PDB entry 3CC2 | X-ray diffraction, 2.40 A resolution | chains A and 0 of the 31 polymer chains in the assembly

Chain A:
Molecule: 50S ribosomal protein L2P
From: Haloarcula marismortui
UniProtKB: P20276 (RL2_HALMA); residues 0-239 here correspond to UniProt positions 1-240 (UniProt number = residue number + 1)
Amino-acid sequence (240 residues; numbered 0 to 239; the number before each row is that of its first residue; numbering starts at 0):
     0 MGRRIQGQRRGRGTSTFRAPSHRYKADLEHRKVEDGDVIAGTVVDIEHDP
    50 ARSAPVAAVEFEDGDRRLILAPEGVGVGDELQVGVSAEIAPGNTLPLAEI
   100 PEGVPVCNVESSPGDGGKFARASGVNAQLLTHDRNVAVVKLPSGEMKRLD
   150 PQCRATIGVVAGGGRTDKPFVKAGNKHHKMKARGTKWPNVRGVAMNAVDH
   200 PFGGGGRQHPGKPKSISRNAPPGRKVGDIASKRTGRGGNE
Not modelled in the structure: 0, 238-239
Metal / ion sites: Mg2+ site 1: Asp26 (shared with C1872(0), G1873(0) of chain 0); Mg2+ site 2: Asn188 (shared with A1845(0), U1846(0), G1884(0) of chain 0); Na+: Phe201, His208; Mg2+ site 3: Gln207 (shared with U1883(0), U2012(0) of chain 0)

Chain 0:
Molecule: 23S ribosomal RNA
From: Haloarcula marismortui
Sequence (2923 nucleotides; each row starts with the number of its first residue):
     1 GUUGGCUACUAUGCCAGCUGGUGGAUUGCUCGGCUCAGGCGCUGAUGAAG
    51 GACGUGCCAAGCUGCGAUAAGCUGUGGGGAGCCGCACGGAGGCGAAGAAC
   101 CACAGAUUUCCGAAUGAGAAUCUCUCUAACAAUUGCUUCGCGCAAUGAGG
   151 AACCCCGAGAACUGAAACAUCUCAGUAUCGGGAGGAACAGAAAACGCAAC
   201 GUGAUGUCGUUAGUAACCGCGAGUGAACGCGAUACAGCCCAAACCGAAGC
   251 CCUCACGGGCAAUGUGGUGUCAGGGCUACCUCUCAUCAGCCGACCGUCUU
   301 CACGAAGUCUCUUGGAAUAGAGCGUGAUACAGGGUGACAACCCCGUACUG
   351 AAGACCAGUACGCUGUGCGGUAGUGCCAGAGUAGCGGGGGUUGGAUAUCC
   401 CUCGCGAAUAACGCAGGCAUCGACUGCGAAGGCUAAACACAACCUGAGAC
   451 CGAUAGUGAACAAGUAGUGUGAACGAACGCUGCAAAGUACCCUCAGAAGG
   501 GAGGCGAAAUAGAGCAUGAAAUCAGUUGGCGAUCGAGCGACAGGGCAUAC
   551 AAGGUCCCUUGACGAAUGACCGAGACGCGAGUCUCCAGUAAGACUCACGG
   601 GAAGCCGAUGUUCUGUCGUACGUUUUGAAAAACGAGCCAGGGAGUGUGUC
   651 UGUAUGGCAAGUCUAACCGGAGUAUCCGGGGAGGCACAGGGAAACCGACA
   701 UGGCCGCAGGGCUUUGCCCGAGGGCCGCCGUCUUCAAGGGCGGGGAGCCA
   751 UGUGGACACGACCCGAAUCCGGACGAUCUACGCAUGGACAAGAUGAAGCG
   801 UGCCGAAAGGCACGUGGAAGUCUGUUAGAGUUGGUGUCCUACAAUACCCU
   851 CUCGUGAUCUAUGUGUAGGGGUGAAAGGCCCAUCGAGUCCGGCAACAGCU
   901 GGUUCCAAUCGAAACAUGUCGAAGCAUGACCUCCGCCGAGGUAGUCUGUG
   951 AGGUAGAGCGACCGAUUGGUGUGUCCGCCUCCGAGAGGAGUCGGCACACC
  1001 UGUCAAACUCCAAACUUACAGACGCUGUUUGACGCGGGGAUUCCGGUGCG
  1051 CGGGGUAAGCCUGUGUACCAGGAGGGGAACAACCCAGAGAUAGGUUAAGG
  1101 UCCCCAAGUGUGGAUUAAGUGUAAUCCUCUGAAGGUGGUCUCGAGCCCUA
  1151 GACAGCCGGGAGGUGAGCUUAGAAGCAGCUACCCUCUAAGAAAAGCGUAA
  1201 CAGCUUACCGGCCGAGGUUUGAGGCGCCCAAAAUGAUCGGGACUCAAAUC
  1251 CACCACCGAGACCUGUCCGUACCACUCAUACUGGUAAUCGAGUAGAUUGG
  1301 CGCUCUAAUUGGAUGGAAGCAGGGGCGAGAGCUCCUGUGGACCGAUUAGU
  1351 GACGAAAAUCCUGGCCAUAGUAGCAGCGAUAGUCGGGUGAGAACCCCGAC
  1401 GGCCUAAUGGAUAAGGGUUCCUCAGCACUGCUGAUCAGCUGAGGGUUAGC
  1451 CGGUCCUAAGUCUCACCGCAACUCGACUGAGACGAAAUGGGAAACAGGUU
  1501 AAUAUUCCUGUGCCAUCAUGCAGUGAAAGUUGACGCCCUGGGGUCGAUCA
  1551 CGCCGGGCAUUCGCCCGGUCGAACCGUCCAACUCCGUGGAAGCCGUAAUG
  1601 GCAGGAAGCGGACGAACGGCGGCAUAGGGAAACGUGAUUCAACCUGGGGC
  1651 CCAUGAAAAGACGAGCAUGAUGUCCGUACCGAGAACCGACACAGGUGUCC
  1701 AUGGCGGCGAAAGCCAAGGCCUGUCGGGAGCAACCAACGUUAGGGAAUUC
  1751 GGCAAGUUAGUCCCGUACCUUCGGAAGAAGGGAUGCCUGCUCCGGAACGG
  1801 AGCAGGUCGCAGUGACUCGGAAGCUCGGACUGUCUAGUAACAACAUAGGU
  1851 GACCGCAAAUCCGCAAGGACUCGUACGGUCACUGAAUCCUGCCCAGUGCA
  1901 GGUAUCUGAACACCUCGUACAAGAGGACGAAGGACCUGUCAACGGCGGGG
  1951 GUAACUAUGACCCUCUUAAGGUAGCGUAGUACCUUGCCGCAUCAGUAGCG
  2001 GCUUGCAUGAAUGGAUUAACCAGAGCUUCACUGUCCCAACGUUGGGCCCG
  2051 GUGAACUGUACAUUCCAGUGCGGAGUCUGGAGACACCCAGGGGGAAGCGA
  2101 AGACCCUAUGGAGCUUUACUGCAGGCUGUCGCUGAGACGUGGUCGCCGAU
  2151 GUGCAGCAUAGGUAGGAGUCGUUACAGAGGUACCCGCGCUAGCGGGCCAC
  2201 CCAGACAACAGUGAAAUACUACCCGUCGGUGACUGCGACUCUCACUCCGG
  2251 GAGGAGGACACCGAUAGCCGGGCAGUUUGACUGGGGCGGUACGCGCUCGA
  2301 AAAGAUAUCGAGCGCGCCCUAUGGUCAUCUCAGCCGGGACAGAGACCCGG
  2351 CGAAGAGUGCAAGAGCAAAAGAUGACUUGACAGUGUUCUUCCCAACGAGG
  2401 AACGCUGACGCGAAAGCGUGGUCUAGCGAACCAAUUAGCCUGCUUGAUGC
  2451 GGGCAAUUGAUGACAGAAAAGCUACCCUAGGGAUAACAGAGUCGUCACUC
  2501 GCAAGAGCACAUAUCGACCGAGUGGCUUGCUACCUCGAUGUCGGUUCCCU
  2551 CCAUCCUGCCCGUGCAGAAGCGGGCAAGGGUGAGGUUGUUCGCCUAUUAA
  2601 AGGAGGUCGUGAGCUGGGUUUAGACCGUCGUGAGACAGGUCGGCUGCUAU
  2651 CUACUGGGUGUGUAAUGGUGUCUGACAAGAACGACCGUAUAGUACGAGAG
  2701 GAACUACGGUUGGUGGCCACUGGUGUACCGGUUGUUCGAGAGAGCACGUG
  2751 CCGGGUAGCCACGCCACACGGGGUAAGAGCUGAACGCAUCUAAGCUCGAA
  2801 ACCCACUUGGAAAAGAGACACCGCCGAGGUCCCGCGUACAAGACGCGGUC
  2851 GAUAGACUCGGGGUGUGCGCGUCGAGGUAACGAGACGUUAAGCCCACGAG
  2901 CACUAACAGACCAAAGCCAUCAU
Not modelled in the structure: 1-9, 126-127, 715, 971-998, 1560, 1952-1963, 2137-2236, 2339-2343, 2665-2666, 2915-2923
Modified / non-standard residues: 1MA (6-hydro-1-methyladenosine-5'-monophosphate) at position 628, OMU (o2'-methyluridine 5'-monophosphate) at position 2587, OMG (o2'-methylguanosine-5'-monophosphate) at position 2588, UR3 (3-methyluridine-5'-monophoshate) at position 2619, PSU (pseudouridine-5'-monophosphate) at position 2621
Metal / ion sites: Mg2+ site 1 near G28 (its only coordinating residue here); Na+ site 1: C40, G41, A442, C443; Na+ site 2: G56, A59, G61; Na+ site 3: G66, U107, U108; Mg2+ site 2 near U115 (its only coordinating residue here); Na+ site 4: C130, U146; Na+ site 5: C141, G142; Mg2+ site 3: C162, U2276; K+ site 1: C162, U163, U172; Mg2+ site 4: A165, A167, C168; Na+ site 6: A165, A166, A167; Mg2+ site 5: A166, G219; 67 more Na+ sites not listed; 91 more Mg2+ sites not listed; 1 more K+ sites not listed

How chain A and chain 0 interact:
Contacting residue pairs (262; chain A residue first):
  Gly1(A) - A886(0)  hydrogen bond to the base
  Gly1(A) - C2114(0)  hydrogen bond to the phosphate
  Gly1(A) - C2273(0)  hydrogen bond to the phosphate
  Arg2(A) - G871(0)  hydrogen bond to the base
  Arg2(A) - U872(0)  hydrogen bond to the base
  Arg2(A) - G873(0)  base contact
  Arg2(A) - G878(0)  hydrogen bond to the base
  Arg2(A) - C879(0)  base contact
  Arg2(A) - A886(0)  base contact
  Arg3(A) - G870(0)  salt bridge to the phosphate
  Arg3(A) - G871(0)  salt bridge to the phosphate
  Arg3(A) - C1862(0)  hydrogen bond to the phosphate
  Arg3(A) - G1863(0)  salt bridge to the phosphate
  Gly6(A) - C1861(0)  hydrogen bond to the sugar
  Gly6(A) - C1880(0)  phosphate contact
  Gln7(A) - C1861(0)  hydrogen bond to the sugar
  Gln7(A) - C1862(0)  hydrogen bond to the phosphate
  Arg8(A) - G871(0)  salt bridge to the phosphate
  Arg8(A) - U872(0)  hydrogen bond to the base
  Arg8(A) - G873(0)  hydrogen bond to the base
  Arg9(A) - U1860(0)  hydrogen bond to the base
  Arg9(A) - A1869(0)  base contact
  Arg9(A) - C1870(0)  hydrogen bond to the sugar
  Arg9(A) - U1879(0)  hydrogen bond to the phosphate
  Arg9(A) - C1880(0)  salt bridge to the phosphate
  Gly10(A) - C1861(0)  hydrogen bond to the sugar
  Gly10(A) - C1862(0)  sugar contact
  Gly10(A) - G1868(0)  hydrogen bond to the base
  Gly10(A) - A1869(0)  sugar contact
  Arg11(A) - U866(0)  hydrogen bond to the sugar
  Arg11(A) - A867(0)  salt bridge to the phosphate
  Arg11(A) - G871(0)  phosphate contact
  Arg11(A) - C1862(0)  sugar contact
  Gly12(A) - A1869(0)  sugar contact
  Thr13(A) - U866(0)  sugar contact
  Thr13(A) - U872(0)  hydrogen bond to the phosphate
  Ser14(A) - G782(0)  hydrogen bond to the sugar
  Ser14(A) - C783(0)  sugar contact
  Thr15(A) - C781(0)  hydrogen bond to the sugar
  Thr15(A) - G782(0)  hydrogen bond to the sugar
  Thr15(A) - G873(0)  phosphate contact
  Phe16(A) - U872(0)  phosphate contact
  Phe16(A) - C1870(0)  sugar contact
  Arg17(A) - G1460(0)  salt bridge to the phosphate
  Arg17(A) - A1869(0)  phosphate contact
  Arg17(A) - C1870(0)  phosphate contact
  Ala18(A) - C1870(0)  hydrogen bond to the phosphate
  Ala18(A) - U1871(0)  phosphate contact
  Ala18(A) - C1872(0)  phosphate contact
  Ser20(A) - C1872(0)  hydrogen bond to the phosphate
  His21(A) - C783(0)  hydrogen bond to the phosphate
  His21(A) - A784(0)  salt bridge to the phosphate
  Arg22(A) - C783(0)  phosphate contact
  Arg22(A) - A784(0)  salt bridge to the phosphate
  Tyr23(A) - C1872(0)  sugar contact
  Lys24(A) - U1654(0)  hydrogen bond to the sugar
  Lys24(A) - C1872(0)  base contact
  Ala25(A) - C1872(0)  hydrogen bond to the sugar
  Asp26(A) - C1872(0)  hydrogen bond to the base
  Asp26(A) - G1873(0)  phosphate contact
  Leu27(A) - G1873(0)  hydrogen bond to the phosphate
  Lys31(A) - G2250(0)  salt bridge to the phosphate
  Glu33(A) - G2250(0)  base contact
  His47(A) - A1653(0)  salt bridge to the phosphate
  His47(A) - U1654(0)  stacking on the base
  Pro49(A) - U1654(0)  phosphate contact
  Ala50(A) - C1872(0)  sugar contact
  Ala50(A) - G1873(0)  sugar contact
  Arg51(A) - G1873(0)  phosphate contact
  Arg51(A) - U1874(0)  salt bridge to the phosphate
  Ser52(A) - C1652(0)  hydrogen bond to the phosphate
  Ser52(A) - A1653(0)  hydrogen bond to the phosphate
  Ser110(A) - A1857(0)  hydrogen bond to the phosphate
  Ser111(A) - C2248(0)  hydrogen bond to the sugar
  Pro112(A) - C2248(0)  hydrogen bond to the sugar
  Gly113(A) - G2249(0)  sugar contact
  Lys117(A) - C1856(0)  sugar contact
  Lys117(A) - A1857(0)  phosphate contact
  Lys117(A) - U1874(0)  hydrogen bond to the sugar
  Phe118(A) - G1855(0)  base contact
  Phe118(A) - U1874(0)  sugar contact
  Ala119(A) - U1874(0)  hydrogen bond to the sugar
  Ala119(A) - A1875(0)  hydrogen bond to the phosphate
  Arg120(A) - G1873(0)  salt bridge to the phosphate
  Arg120(A) - U1874(0)  salt bridge to the phosphate
  Arg120(A) - A1875(0)  hydrogen bond to the phosphate
  Ala121(A) - U1874(0)  phosphate contact
  Ala121(A) - A1875(0)  hydrogen bond to the phosphate
  Ala121(A) - C1876(0)  sugar contact
  Ala121(A) - G1877(0)  sugar contact
  Ser122(A) - C1876(0)  hydrogen bond to the sugar
  Gly123(A) - C1876(0)  hydrogen bond to the base
  Val124(A) - A1875(0)  phosphate contact
  Val124(A) - C1876(0)  base contact
  Leu140(A) - G1855(0)  base contact
  Pro141(A) - G1855(0)  base contact
  Pro141(A) - A1875(0)  sugar contact
  Pro141(A) - C1876(0)  phosphate contact
  Ser142(A) - G1855(0)  hydrogen bond to the base
  Ser142(A) - A1875(0)  hydrogen bond to the sugar
  Glu144(A) - G1855(0)  hydrogen bond to the sugar
  Lys146(A) - G1855(0)  hydrogen bond to the sugar
  Lys146(A) - C1856(0)  salt bridge to the phosphate
  Asp149(A) - G2254(0)  sugar contact
  Asp149(A) - A2255(0)  sugar contact
  Gly162(A) - C1876(0)  base contact
  Gly163(A) - C1876(0)  hydrogen bond to the base
  Arg164(A) - C1652(0)  hydrogen bond to the base
  Arg164(A) - C1876(0)  hydrogen bond to the phosphate
  Arg164(A) - G1877(0)  salt bridge to the phosphate
  Thr165(A) - C1652(0)  base contact
  Thr165(A) - C1876(0)  hydrogen bond to the base
  Lys167(A) - C1652(0)  hydrogen bond to the base
  Pro168(A) - G1848(0)  phosphate contact
  Phe169(A) - C1652(0)  stacking on the base
  Phe169(A) - A1847(0)  hydrogen bond to the phosphate
  Phe169(A) - G1848(0)  hydrogen bond to the phosphate
  Val170(A) - A1847(0)  hydrogen bond to the sugar
  Lys171(A) - G820(0)  salt bridge to the phosphate
  Ala172(A) - G820(0)  hydrogen bond to the base
  Ala172(A) - A857(0)  base contact
  Ala172(A) - U1846(0)  hydrogen bond to the sugar
  Gly173(A) - G820(0)  hydrogen bond to the base
  Gly173(A) - A857(0)  phosphate contact
  Lys175(A) - A1847(0)  salt bridge to the phosphate
  His176(A) - A857(0)  sugar contact
  His177(A) - A857(0)  salt bridge to the phosphate
  His177(A) - A1653(0)  stacking on the base
  Lys178(A) - C1652(0)  hydrogen bond to the base
  Lys178(A) - A1653(0)  sugar contact
  Lys180(A) - C783(0)  phosphate contact
  Ala181(A) - U1654(0)  phosphate contact
  Arg182(A) - U1871(0)  phosphate contact
  Arg182(A) - G1878(0)  salt bridge to the phosphate
  Gly183(A) - C1870(0)  phosphate contact
  Gly183(A) - U1871(0)  hydrogen bond to the phosphate
  Gly183(A) - U1879(0)  phosphate contact
  Thr184(A) - U1879(0)  hydrogen bond to the phosphate
  Lys185(A) - G873(0)  salt bridge to the phosphate
  Lys185(A) - A874(0)  salt bridge to the phosphate
  Trp186(A) - A857(0)  base contact
  Trp186(A) - U1846(0)  sugar contact
  Trp186(A) - A1847(0)  hydrogen bond to the phosphate
  Pro187(A) - A874(0)  sugar contact
  Pro187(A) - A1845(0)  phosphate contact
  Pro187(A) - U1846(0)  phosphate contact
  Asn188(A) - A1845(0)  phosphate contact
  Asn188(A) - U1846(0)  hydrogen bond to the phosphate
  Val189(A) - A874(0)  sugar contact
  Val189(A) - A875(0)  sugar contact
  Val189(A) - A1845(0)  phosphate contact
  Arg190(A) - C1844(0)  salt bridge to the phosphate
  Arg190(A) - A1845(0)  salt bridge to the phosphate
  Arg190(A) - C1882(0)  phosphate contact
  Arg190(A) - U1883(0)  salt bridge to the phosphate
  Arg190(A) - G1884(0)  base contact
  Gly191(A) - C1882(0)  hydrogen bond to the phosphate
  Val192(A) - C1882(0)  hydrogen bond to the phosphate
  Ala193(A) - A875(0)  hydrogen bond to the sugar
  Ala193(A) - C1844(0)  sugar contact
  Met194(A) - A875(0)  base contact
  Asn195(A) - G877(0)  hydrogen bond to the sugar
  Ala196(A) - C2114(0)  phosphate contact
  Ala196(A) - U2115(0)  phosphate contact
  Val197(A) - G877(0)  base contact
  Val197(A) - C2114(0)  phosphate contact
  Asp198(A) - G873(0)  hydrogen bond to the base
  Asp198(A) - A875(0)  base contact
  His199(A) - A1881(0)  salt bridge to the phosphate
  Phe201(A) - A1881(0)  phosphate contact
  Phe201(A) - C1882(0)  phosphate contact
  Gly203(A) - A2633(0)  phosphate contact
  Gly203(A) - G2634(0)  phosphate contact
  Gly204(A) - A2633(0)  hydrogen bond to the phosphate
  Gly204(A) - G2634(0)  hydrogen bond to the phosphate
  Gly205(A) - C2625(0)  phosphate contact
  Gly205(A) - G2634(0)  hydrogen bond to the base
  Arg206(A) - C2626(0)  phosphate contact
  Arg206(A) - C2629(0)  base contact
  Arg206(A) - G2630(0)  hydrogen bond to the base
  Gln207(A) - C1844(0)  hydrogen bond to the phosphate
  Gln207(A) - U2012(0)  hydrogen bond to the sugar
  Gln207(A) - C2625(0)  phosphate contact
  His208(A) - G1944(0)  salt bridge to the phosphate
  His208(A) - G2630(0)  hydrogen bond to the base
  His208(A) - G2632(0)  phosphate contact
  Pro209(A) - C1943(0)  phosphate contact
  Pro209(A) - G1944(0)  phosphate contact
  Gly210(A) - U2631(0)  hydrogen bond to the sugar
  Gly210(A) - G2632(0)  sugar contact
  Lys211(A) - C1943(0)  sugar contact
  Lys211(A) - U2116(0)  salt bridge to the phosphate
  Pro212(A) - G1898(0)  sugar contact
  Pro212(A) - A1942(0)  base contact
  Pro212(A) - C1943(0)  sugar contact
  Lys213(A) - A1881(0)  sugar contact
  Lys213(A) - C1882(0)  sugar contact
  Lys213(A) - A1942(0)  salt bridge to the phosphate
  Ser214(A) - G1898(0)  hydrogen bond to the sugar
  Ser214(A) - C1899(0)  sugar contact
  Ile215(A) - C1899(0)  sugar contact
  Ser216(A) - C1899(0)  sugar contact
  Ser216(A) - A1900(0)  phosphate contact
  Arg217(A) - C1853(0)  hydrogen bond to the sugar
  Arg217(A) - A1859(0)  hydrogen bond to the phosphate
  Arg217(A) - U1860(0)  salt bridge to the phosphate
  Arg217(A) - A1900(0)  hydrogen bond to the phosphate
  Asn218(A) - G2124(0)  hydrogen bond to the base
  Asn218(A) - G2125(0)  hydrogen bond to the sugar
  Asn218(A) - C2126(0)  sugar contact
  Pro220(A) - A2123(0)  base contact
  Pro220(A) - G2272(0)  base contact
  Pro221(A) - C1861(0)  phosphate contact
  Pro221(A) - C1862(0)  phosphate contact
  Pro221(A) - G2124(0)  sugar contact
  Pro221(A) - G2272(0)  sugar contact
  Gly222(A) - G2272(0)  sugar contact
  Arg223(A) - G2270(0)  hydrogen bond to the phosphate
  Arg223(A) - G2271(0)  salt bridge to the phosphate
  Arg223(A) - G2272(0)  salt bridge to the phosphate
  Lys224(A) - U1860(0)  salt bridge to the phosphate
  Lys224(A) - C1861(0)  salt bridge to the phosphate
  Val225(A) - C1880(0)  sugar contact
  Val225(A) - A1881(0)  phosphate contact
  Gly226(A) - G1851(0)  base contact
  Gly226(A) - C1880(0)  hydrogen bond to the sugar
  Gly226(A) - A1881(0)  sugar contact
  Asp227(A) - G1851(0)  hydrogen bond to the base
  Asp227(A) - A1852(0)  sugar contact
  Asp227(A) - A1942(0)  sugar contact
  Ile228(A) - A1852(0)  hydrogen bond to the sugar
  Ile228(A) - C1853(0)  sugar contact
  Ile228(A) - U1860(0)  sugar contact
  Ala229(A) - C1853(0)  sugar contact
  Ala229(A) - C1899(0)  sugar contact
  Ala229(A) - A1900(0)  sugar contact
  Ser230(A) - A1852(0)  phosphate contact
  Ser230(A) - C1853(0)  phosphate contact
  Ser230(A) - C1899(0)  hydrogen bond to the sugar
  Ser230(A) - A1900(0)  sugar contact
  Lys231(A) - A1852(0)  phosphate contact
  Lys231(A) - C1853(0)  salt bridge to the phosphate
  Lys231(A) - C1854(0)  salt bridge to the phosphate
  Lys231(A) - A1900(0)  sugar contact
  Lys231(A) - G1938(0)  hydrogen bond to the base
  Arg232(A) - A1852(0)  sugar contact
  Arg232(A) - U1939(0)  hydrogen bond to the phosphate
  Thr233(A) - G1851(0)  sugar contact
  Thr233(A) - U1939(0)  hydrogen bond to the sugar
  Thr233(A) - C1940(0)  sugar contact
  Thr233(A) - A1942(0)  hydrogen bond to the sugar
  Gly234(A) - G1851(0)  sugar contact
  Gly234(A) - C1940(0)  phosphate contact
  Gly234(A) - A1941(0)  sugar contact
  Gly234(A) - A1942(0)  hydrogen bond to the phosphate
  Arg235(A) - U1850(0)  hydrogen bond to the phosphate
  Arg235(A) - G1851(0)  salt bridge to the phosphate
  Arg235(A) - A1941(0)  base contact
  Gly236(A) - U1939(0)  phosphate contact
  Gly236(A) - C1940(0)  hydrogen bond to the phosphate
  Gly236(A) - A1941(0)  phosphate contact
  Gly237(A) - U1939(0)  phosphate contact
Also at the interface, not in a pair above, chain A (123 interface residues in all): Gln5, Asp114, Asn174, Gly202
Also at the interface, not in a pair above, chain 0 (100 interface residues in all): U858, G865, A876, A1459, C1651, G1655, A1843, U2117

In short:
Chain A and chain 0 form an interface of 123 and 100 residues respectively, with 92 hydrogen bonds, 37 salt
bridges and 3 aromatic stacking contacts. Polar contacts include Gly1(A)-A886(0), Arg2(A)-G871(0) and
Arg2(A)-U872(0). C1872(0), G1873(0) and Asp26(A) form the Mg2+ site.
Chain A is 50S ribosomal protein L2P and chain 0 is 23S ribosomal RNA, both from Haloarcula marismortui; the
structure, The Refined Crystal Structure of the Haloarcula Marismortui Large Ribosomal Subunit at 2.4 Angstrom
Resolution with ..., was determined by X-ray diffraction (same publication as 3CC4, 3CC7, 3CCE, 3CCJ, 3CCL,
3CCM and 6 further entries).
